PDB entry 6VVZ | electron microscopy, 3.72 A resolution | chains A and C of the 10 polymer chains in the assembly

# Chain A
Molecule: DNA-directed RNA polymerase subunit alpha
Source organism: Mycobacterium tuberculosis
Notes: EC 2.7.7.6
UniProt: A5U8D3 (RPOA_MYCTA); residues 1-347 here = UniProt positions 1-347
Chain sequence (347 residues; numbered 1 to 347; the number before each row is that of its first residue):
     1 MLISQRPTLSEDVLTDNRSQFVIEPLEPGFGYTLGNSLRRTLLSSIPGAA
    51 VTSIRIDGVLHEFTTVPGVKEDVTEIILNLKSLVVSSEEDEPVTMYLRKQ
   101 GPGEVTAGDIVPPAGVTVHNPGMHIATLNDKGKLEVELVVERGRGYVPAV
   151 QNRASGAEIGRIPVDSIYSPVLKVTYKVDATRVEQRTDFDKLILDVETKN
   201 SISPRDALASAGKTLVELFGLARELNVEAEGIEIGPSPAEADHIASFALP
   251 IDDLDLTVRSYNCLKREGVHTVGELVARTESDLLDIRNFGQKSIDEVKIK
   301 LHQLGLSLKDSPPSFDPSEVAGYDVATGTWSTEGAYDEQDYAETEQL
Disordered / not traced: 1, 227-347

# Chain C
Molecule: DNA-directed RNA polymerase subunit beta
Source organism: Mycobacterium tuberculosis
Notes: EC 2.7.7.6
UniProt: V9Z879 (V9Z879_MYCTX); residues 7-1178 here correspond to UniProt positions 1-1172 (UniProt number = residue number - 6)
Chain sequence (1179 residues; row label = number of the first residue in the row):
     7 MADSRQSKTAASPSPSRPQSSSNNSVPGAPNRVSFAKLREPLEVPGLLDV
    57 QTDSFEWLIGSPRWRESAAERGDVNPVGGLEEVLYELSPIEDFSGSMSLS
   107 FSDPRFDDVKAPVDECKDKDMTYAAPLFVTAEFINNNTGEIKSQTVFMGD
   157 FPMMTEKGTFIINGTERVVVSQLVRSPGVYFDETIDKSTDKTLHSVKVIP
   207 SRGAWLEFDVDKRDTVGVRIDRKRRQPVTVLLKALGWTSEQIVERFGFSE
   257 IMRSTLEKDNTVGTDEALLDIYRKLRPGEPPTKESAQTLLENLFFKEKRY
   307 DLARVGRYKVNKKLGLHVGEPITSSTLTEEDVVATIEYLVRLHEGQTTMT
   357 VPGGVEVPVETDDIDHFGNRRLRTVGELIQNQIRVGMSRMERVVRERMTT
   407 QDVEAITPQTLINIRPVVAAIKEFFGTSQLSQFMDQNNPLSGLTHKRRLL
   457 ALGPGGLSRERAGLEVRDVHPSHYGRMCPIETPEGPNIGLIGSLSVYARV
   507 NPFGFIETPYRKVVDGVVSDEIVYLTADEEDRHVVAQANSPIDADGRFVE
   557 PRVLVRRKAGEVEYVPSSEVDYMDVSPRQMVSVATAMIPFLEHDDANRAL
   607 MGANMQRQAVPLVRSEAPLVGTGMELRAAIDAGDVVVAEESGVIEEVSAD
   657 YITVMHDNGTRRTYRMRKFARSNHGTCANQCPIVDAGDRVEAGQVIADGP
   707 CTDDGEMALGKNLLVAIMPWEGHNYEDAIILSNRLVEEDVLTSIHIEEHE
   757 IDARDTKLGAEEITRDIPNISDEVLADLDERGIVRIGAEVRDGDILVGKV
   807 TPKGETELTPEERLLRAIFGEKAREVRDTSLKVPHGESGKVIGIRVFSRE
   857 DEDELPAGVNELVRVYVAQKRKISDGDKLAGRHGNKGVIGKILPVEDMPF
   907 LADGTPVDIILNTHGVPRRMNIGQILETHLGWCAHSGWKVDAAKGVPDWA
   957 ARLPDELLEAQPNAIVSTPVFDGAQEAELQGLLSCTLPNRDGDVLVDADG
  1007 KAMLFDGRSGEPFPYPVTVGYMYIMKLHHLVDDKIHARSTGPYSMITQQP
  1057 LGGKAQFGGQRFGEMECWAMQAYGAAYTLQELLTIKSDDTVGRVKVYEAI
  1107 VKGENIPEPGIPESFKVLLKELQSLCLNVEVLSSDGAAIELREGEDEDLE
  1157 RAAANLGINLSRNESASVEDLALARHGGS
Disordered / not traced: 7-29, 1141-1185
Differences from the reference sequence: engineered mutation Leu-456 (Ser450 in V9Z879); expression tag (1179-1185)
Residues lining bound ligands: sorangicin a (SRN): Arg-173, Val-176, Ser-434, Gln-435, Ser-437, Gln-438, Phe-439, Asp-441, Thr-450, His-451, Arg-454, Leu-456, Pro-489, Asn-493, Ile-497, Arg-613, His-680
Reported in the primary citation:
  - conformationally variable residues (loop rearrangement): Leu-463
  - contacts within the chain: Leu-463/Ala-468
  - binding site for sorangicin a: Leu-456
  - mutagenesis - S456L: decreased binding to Rif
  - mutagenesis - S456L: decreased binding to sorangicin a

# Chain A / chain C interface
Pairs across the interface (71):
  Arg-18(A) with Arg-996(C)
  Tyr-32(A) with Phe-1011(C), hydrophobic; Gly-1016(C); Glu-1017(C); Pro-1018(C)
  Thr-33(A) with Glu-1017(C)
  Asn-36(A) with Asp-1012(C); Gly-1013(C); Arg-1014(C), hydrogen bond (side chain-backbone); Ser-1015(C), hydrogen bond (side chain-backbone); Gly-1016(C)
  Arg-39(A) with Glu-902(C), hydrogen bond (side chain-backbone); Phe-906(C); Gly-910(C); Pro-912(C)
  Arg-40(A) with Asp-903(C), salt bridge; Gly-1013(C), hydrogen bond (side chain-backbone); Arg-1014(C), hydrogen bond (side chain-backbone)
  Leu-43(A) with Glu-902(C)
  Ser-44(A) with Glu-902(C)
  Leu-60(A) with Ile-792(C)
  His-61(A) with Ile-792(C); Gly-793(C); Ile-848(C)
  Glu-62(A) with Lys-846(C), salt bridge; Lys-876(C), salt bridge
  Phe-63(A) with Phe-675(C); Ile-848(C), hydrophobic; Ala-874(C); Lys-876(C)
  Thr-64(A) with Phe-675(C)
  Thr-65(A) with Ala-655(C); Asp-656(C), hydrogen bond
  Val-69(A) with Ser-654(C); Ala-655(C), hydrogen bond (backbone-backbone)
  Lys-70(A) with Ser-654(C); Ala-655(C); Asp-691(C), salt bridge
  Glu-71(A) with Ala-655(C)
  Asp-72(A) with Lys-674(C), salt bridge; Phe-675(C); Asn-685(C)
  Thr-74(A) with Phe-675(C)
  Glu-75(A) with Arg-620(C), salt bridge
  Leu-78(A) with Arg-620(C)
  Lys-81(A) with Glu-743(C), hydrogen bond (side chain-backbone); Glu-744(C); Asp-745(C)
  Asn-129(A) with Glu-652(C)
  Lys-131(A) with Tyr-657(C)
  Tyr-146(A) with Glu-743(C); Lys-878(C), hydrogen bond
  Gln-151(A) with Glu-795(C), hydrogen bond; Arg-797(C)
  Asn-152(A) with Glu-795(C), hydrogen bond (backbone-side chain)
  Arg-153(A) with Asp-783(C), salt bridge; Glu-795(C); Arg-797(C); Asp-800(C), salt bridge
  Ala-154(A) with Arg-797(C)
  Ile-159(A) with Ile-792(C); Gly-793(C)
  Asp-165(A) with Lys-878(C), salt bridge
  Lys-173(A) with Thr-911(C)
  Val-174(A) with Gly-910(C)
  Thr-175(A) with Ala-908(C), hydrogen bond (side chain-backbone); Asp-909(C); Gly-910(C)
  Tyr-176(A) with Phe-906(C), hydrophobic; Gly-1016(C), hydrogen bond (side chain-backbone)
  Glu-197(A) with Arg-996(C), salt bridge
Interface residues without a listed pair, chain A (39 interface residues in all): Val-66, Pro-163, Ile-167
Interface residues without a listed pair, chain C (50 interface residues in all): Val-619, Val-653, Pro-688, Val-690, Val-742, Ile-750, Ala-794, Val-901, Met-904

# Overview
Chain A and chain C form an interface of 39 and 50 residues respectively; the contacts include 13 hydrogen
bonds and 10 salt bridges. Among the polar pairs are Arg-40(A)/Asp-903(C), Glu-62(A)/Lys-846(C) and
Glu-62(A)/Lys-876(C). Chain C binds sorangicin a. From the paper: a binding site for sorangicin a at
Leu-456(C); S456L of chain C reduces binding to Rif.
Here chain A is DNA-directed RNA polymerase subunit alpha and chain C is DNA-directed RNA polymerase subunit
beta, both from Mycobacterium tuberculosis. Entry 6VVZ (Mycobacterium tuberculosis RNAP S456L mutant
transcription initiation intermediate structure with Sorangicin) was determined by electron microscopy
together with 6VVS, 6VVT, 6VVV, 6VVX, 6VVY and 6VW0 from the same study.
